Entry 7UTV (electron microscopy, 3.00 A resolution); this record covers chains A and G of the 10 polymer chains in the assembly.

Chain A (and G):
Protein: Capsid protein VP1
Organism: Canine parvovirus strain B
Notes: chain G of this document is another copy of the same molecule, construct and numbering; everything in this record applies to it too
Reference sequence: Q11213 (CAPSD_PAVCB); residues 37-584 here correspond to UniProt positions 180-727 (UniProt number = residue number + 143)
Chain sequence (548 residues; row label = number of the first residue in the row):
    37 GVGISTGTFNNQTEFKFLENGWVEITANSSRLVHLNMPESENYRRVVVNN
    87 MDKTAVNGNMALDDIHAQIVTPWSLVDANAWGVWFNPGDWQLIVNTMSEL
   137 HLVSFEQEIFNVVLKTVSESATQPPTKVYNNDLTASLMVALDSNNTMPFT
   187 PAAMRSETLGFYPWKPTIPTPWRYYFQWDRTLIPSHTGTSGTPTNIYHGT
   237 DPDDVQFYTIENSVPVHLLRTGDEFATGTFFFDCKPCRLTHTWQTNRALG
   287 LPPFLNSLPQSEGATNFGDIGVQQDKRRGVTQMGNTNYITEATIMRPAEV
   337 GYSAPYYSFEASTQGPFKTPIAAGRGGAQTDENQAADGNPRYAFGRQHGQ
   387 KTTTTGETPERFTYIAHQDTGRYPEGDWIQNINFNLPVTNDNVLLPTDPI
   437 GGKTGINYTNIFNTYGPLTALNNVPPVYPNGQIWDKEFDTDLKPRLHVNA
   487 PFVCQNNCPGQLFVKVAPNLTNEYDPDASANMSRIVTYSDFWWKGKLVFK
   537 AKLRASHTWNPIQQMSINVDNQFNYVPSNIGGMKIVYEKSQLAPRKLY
Unresolved in the structure: 156-161, 362-371
UniProt features mapped onto this chain:
  - binding site (Mg(2+)): Asn180
Disulfides: Cys490-Cys494

How chain A and chain G interact:
Contacting residue pairs (260; chain A residue first):
  Lys271(A) with Asp477(G)
  Arg274(A) with Asp475(G), salt bridge; Asp477(G)
  His277(A) with Asp239(G); Asp240(G), salt bridge
  Trp279(A) with Tyr211(G); Phe212(G); Gln213(G); Asp240(G); Gln242(G); Gln350(G), hydrogen bond (backbone-side chain)
  Thr281(A) with Ser348(G), hydrogen bond; Thr349(G); Gln350(G), hydrogen bond
  Asn282(A) with Phe353(G)
  Arg283(A) with Asp99(G), salt bridge; Ile101(G), hydrogen bond (side chain-backbone); Tyr211(G); Trp214(G); Gln350(G), hydrogen bond (side chain-backbone); Gly351(G); Pro352(G), hydrogen bond (side chain-backbone)
  Ala284(A) with Tyr211(G); Gln350(G)
  Leu285(A) with Tyr211(G); Phe474(G), hydrophobic
  Gly286(A) with Tyr211(G)
  Leu287(A) with Thr186(G); Pro187(G); Ala188(G), hydrophobic; Arg191(G), hydrogen bond (backbone-side chain); Arg209(G); Tyr211(G)
  Pro288(A) with Gln104(G); Arg191(G); Arg209(G), hydrogen bond (backbone-side chain); Tyr210(G); Tyr211(G)
  Pro289(A) with His102(G); Gln104(G), hydrogen bond (backbone-side chain); Arg191(G); Arg209(G)
  Phe290(A) with Pro207(G), hydrophobic; Arg209(G)
  Leu291(A) with Val82(G), hydrophobic; Val84(G), hydrophobic; Gln104(G)
  Leu294(A) with Arg80(G)
  Pro295(A) with Arg80(G), hydrogen bond (backbone-side chain); Val82(G)
  Phe303(A) with Val83(G); Asn85(G)
  Gly304(A) with Val82(G); Val83(G), hydrogen bond (backbone-backbone); Val84(G)
  Gln310(A) with Asn86(G); Lys89(G); Leu98(G), hydrogen bond (side chain-backbone); Asp100(G), hydrogen bond
  Asp311(A) with Arg397(G), hydrogen bond (backbone-side chain)
  Lys312(A) with Thr394(G); Pro395(G)
  Arg313(A) with Asp100(G), salt bridge; Ala379(G); Pro395(G)
  Arg314(A) with Arg191(G); Ser192(G); Ala379(G); Phe380(G); Gly381(G); Pro395(G)
  Gly315(A) with Met190(G); Arg191(G); Ser192(G); Arg377(G); Tyr378(G); Ala379(G), hydrogen bond (backbone-backbone)
  Val316(A) with Ala189(G); Met190(G), hydrogen bond (backbone-backbone); Arg377(G); Tyr378(G), hydrophobic
  Thr317(A) with Pro376(G); Arg377(G), hydrogen bond (backbone-backbone)
  Gln318(A) with Lys354(G); Pro356(G); Ile357(G), hydrogen bond (side chain-backbone); Gly374(G), hydrogen bond (side chain-backbone); Asn375(G)
  Met319(A) with Tyr343(G); Lys354(G); Arg377(G)
  Gly320(A) with Tyr343(G); Ala372(G), hydrogen bond (backbone-backbone); Asn375(G); Arg377(G), hydrogen bond (backbone-side chain); Thr399(G)
  Asn321(A) with Tyr343(G), hydrogen bond
  Thr322(A) with Arg377(G)
  Asn323(A) with Arg377(G), hydrogen bond; Arg397(G)
  Ile325(A) with Ala379(G), hydrophobic
  Thr326(A) with Ala97(G), hydrogen bond (side chain-backbone); Leu98(G); Asp100(G)
  Glu327(A) with Asp99(G); Asp100(G), hydrogen bond (backbone-side chain); Arg191(G), salt bridge; Tyr211(G), hydrogen bond
  Ala328(A) with Ala97(G); Asp99(G); Phe345(G), hydrophobic; Pro352(G); Phe353(G); Lys354(G), hydrogen bond (backbone-backbone)
  Ile330(A) with Met190(G), hydrophobic; Arg191(G)
  Met331(A) with Met190(G); Val484(G)
  Arg332(A) with Tyr211(G), hydrogen bond; Val484(G)
  Pro333(A) with Asp471(G); Phe474(G), hydrophobic; His483(G); Val484(G), hydrogen bond (backbone-backbone); Asn485(G)
  Ala334(A) with Phe474(G), hydrophobic; Pro480(G), hydrophobic
  Glu335(A) with Glu346(G); Thr355(G), hydrogen bond; Pro356(G)
  Val336(A) with Phe474(G), hydrophobic
  Ser339(A) with Glu346(G), hydrogen bond
  Arg361(A) with Thr349(G)
  His403(A) with Asp239(G), salt bridge
  Asp405(A) with Asp240(G); Thr349(G), hydrogen bond; Gln350(G)
  Gly407(A) with Ser348(G)
  Arg408(A) with Glu346(G), salt bridge; Ala347(G); Phe353(G)
  Tyr409(A) with Ile219(G); Ala347(G), hydrogen bond (backbone-backbone)
  Glu411(A) with Ile219(G); Pro220(G)
  Gly412(A) with Pro220(G); Ala347(G)
  Asp413(A) with Pro220(G); Phe345(G); Glu346(G); Ala347(G), hydrogen bond (side chain-backbone)
  Trp414(A) with Met96(G); Ala97(G); Pro220(G), hydrophobic; Ser344(G); Phe345(G), hydrogen bond (backbone-backbone); Pro352(G), hydrophobic
  Ile415(A) with Tyr343(G); Ser344(G); Asn446(G); Ile447(G), hydrophobic
  Gln416(A) with Met96(G); Tyr342(G); Tyr343(G), hydrogen bond (backbone-backbone); Ile442(G)
  Asn417(A) with Gly441(G); Ile442(G)
  Ile418(A) with Tyr343(G), hydrophobic; Asp373(G)
  Phe420(A) with Ala97(G), hydrophobic; Tyr343(G), hydrophobic; Phe345(G), hydrophobic
  Leu422(A) with Gly94(G); Asn95(G); Leu98(G), hydrophobic
  Pro423(A) with Gly94(G); Asn95(G); Thr223(G), hydrogen bond (backbone-side chain)
  Val424(A) with Gly94(G); Met96(G), hydrophobic; His222(G); Thr223(G), hydrogen bond (backbone-backbone)
  Asn426(A) with His222(G), hydrogen bond; Lys439(G), hydrogen bond (backbone-side chain)
  Asp427(A) with Lys439(G); Thr440(G); Gly441(G), hydrogen bond (backbone-backbone)
  Asn428(A) with Ile442(G)
  Val429(A) with His222(G); Lys439(G), hydrogen bond (backbone-side chain)
  Leu430(A) with Lys439(G); Ile447(G), hydrophobic
  Leu431(A) with Pro220(G), hydrophobic; His222(G)
  Asp434(A) with Lys439(G), salt bridge
  Pro435(A) with Gly437(G)
  Ile436(A) with Ile436(G), hydrophobic
  Ile447(A) with Ile447(G), hydrophobic
  Phe448(A) with Pro341(G), hydrophobic; Ser344(G); Ile447(G)
  Asn449(A) with Asn449(G), hydrogen bond (backbone-side chain)
  Thr450(A) with Glu346(G), hydrogen bond; Asn449(G)
  Tyr451(A) with Asn449(G), hydrogen bond (backbone-side chain); Tyr451(G), hydrophobic
  Gly452(A) with Tyr451(G)
  Pro453(A) with Tyr338(G); Tyr451(G); Leu457(G), hydrophobic; Pro480(G); Arg481(G), hydrogen bond (backbone-backbone); Leu482(G), hydrophobic
  Leu454(A) with Pro356(G), hydrophobic; Pro480(G); Leu482(G); Val484(G), hydrophobic
  Thr455(A) with Pro480(G)
  Ala456(A) with Phe474(G), hydrophobic; Thr476(G); Leu478(G); Pro480(G)
  Leu457(A) with Thr476(G); Asp477(G), hydrogen bond (backbone-backbone); Leu478(G), hydrogen bond (backbone-backbone)
  Asn458(A) with Thr476(G); Asp477(G)
  Asn459(A) with Asp477(G), hydrogen bond (backbone-side chain)
  Arg481(A) with Leu478(G); Lys479(G)
  Leu482(A) with Leu478(G), hydrophobic
  Thr544(A) with Gln242(G); Phe243(G); Tyr244(G)
  Trp545(A) with Phe243(G), hydrogen bond (backbone-backbone); Asn248(G)
  Asn546(A) with Val241(G), hydrogen bond (side chain-backbone); Gln242(G); Phe243(G), hydrogen bond (side chain-backbone)
  Gln549(A) with Asp239(G), hydrogen bond
  Pro580(A) with Asp239(G); Gln242(G), hydrogen bond (backbone-side chain)
  Arg581(A) with Asp475(G), salt bridge; Thr476(G); Asp477(G)
  Lys582(A) with Asn181(G), hydrogen bond (side chain-backbone); Thr182(G); Met183(G), hydrogen bond (side chain-backbone); Pro184(G); Tyr244(G); Asp475(G)
  Leu583(A) with Phe474(G); Asp475(G), hydrogen bond (backbone-backbone); Thr476(G)
  Tyr584(A) with Pro184(G); Phe185(G), hydrogen bond (backbone-backbone); Pro187(G); Asp471(G), hydrogen bond; Lys472(G); Phe474(G), hydrophobic
Interface residues without a listed pair, chain A (105 interface residues in all): Gln280, Gln296, Ile306, Tyr324, Thr329, Thr425, Pro432, His543, Leu578
Interface residues without a listed pair, chain G (112 interface residues in all): Asn93, Val106, Glu193, Thr217, Leu218, Ser221, Ser249, Ala358

In short:
Chain A and chain G form an interface of 105 and 112 residues respectively, with 59 hydrogen bonds and 9 salt
bridges. Among the polar pairs are Arg274(A)-Asp475(G), His277(A)-Asp240(G) and Arg283(A)-Asp99(G). Curated
annotation (UniProt) lists Mg2+-binding residue Asn180(A) on chain A.
Chain A and chain G are both Capsid protein VP1 (Canine parvovirus strain B); the structure, CPV Total-Fab
Polyclonal B Site Fab (2 of 2), was determined by electron microscopy together with 7UTP, 7UTR, 7UTS and 7UTU
from the same study.
